PDB entry 7M1P | electron microscopy, 3.60 A resolution | chain A

== Chain A ==
Name: Retinal-specific phospholipid-transporting ATPase ABCA4
Organism: Homo sapiens
Notes: EC 7.6.2.1
UniProt: P78363 (ABCA4_HUMAN); numbering as in UniProt (aligned over 1-2273)
Chain sequence (2273 residues; each row starts with the number of its first residue):
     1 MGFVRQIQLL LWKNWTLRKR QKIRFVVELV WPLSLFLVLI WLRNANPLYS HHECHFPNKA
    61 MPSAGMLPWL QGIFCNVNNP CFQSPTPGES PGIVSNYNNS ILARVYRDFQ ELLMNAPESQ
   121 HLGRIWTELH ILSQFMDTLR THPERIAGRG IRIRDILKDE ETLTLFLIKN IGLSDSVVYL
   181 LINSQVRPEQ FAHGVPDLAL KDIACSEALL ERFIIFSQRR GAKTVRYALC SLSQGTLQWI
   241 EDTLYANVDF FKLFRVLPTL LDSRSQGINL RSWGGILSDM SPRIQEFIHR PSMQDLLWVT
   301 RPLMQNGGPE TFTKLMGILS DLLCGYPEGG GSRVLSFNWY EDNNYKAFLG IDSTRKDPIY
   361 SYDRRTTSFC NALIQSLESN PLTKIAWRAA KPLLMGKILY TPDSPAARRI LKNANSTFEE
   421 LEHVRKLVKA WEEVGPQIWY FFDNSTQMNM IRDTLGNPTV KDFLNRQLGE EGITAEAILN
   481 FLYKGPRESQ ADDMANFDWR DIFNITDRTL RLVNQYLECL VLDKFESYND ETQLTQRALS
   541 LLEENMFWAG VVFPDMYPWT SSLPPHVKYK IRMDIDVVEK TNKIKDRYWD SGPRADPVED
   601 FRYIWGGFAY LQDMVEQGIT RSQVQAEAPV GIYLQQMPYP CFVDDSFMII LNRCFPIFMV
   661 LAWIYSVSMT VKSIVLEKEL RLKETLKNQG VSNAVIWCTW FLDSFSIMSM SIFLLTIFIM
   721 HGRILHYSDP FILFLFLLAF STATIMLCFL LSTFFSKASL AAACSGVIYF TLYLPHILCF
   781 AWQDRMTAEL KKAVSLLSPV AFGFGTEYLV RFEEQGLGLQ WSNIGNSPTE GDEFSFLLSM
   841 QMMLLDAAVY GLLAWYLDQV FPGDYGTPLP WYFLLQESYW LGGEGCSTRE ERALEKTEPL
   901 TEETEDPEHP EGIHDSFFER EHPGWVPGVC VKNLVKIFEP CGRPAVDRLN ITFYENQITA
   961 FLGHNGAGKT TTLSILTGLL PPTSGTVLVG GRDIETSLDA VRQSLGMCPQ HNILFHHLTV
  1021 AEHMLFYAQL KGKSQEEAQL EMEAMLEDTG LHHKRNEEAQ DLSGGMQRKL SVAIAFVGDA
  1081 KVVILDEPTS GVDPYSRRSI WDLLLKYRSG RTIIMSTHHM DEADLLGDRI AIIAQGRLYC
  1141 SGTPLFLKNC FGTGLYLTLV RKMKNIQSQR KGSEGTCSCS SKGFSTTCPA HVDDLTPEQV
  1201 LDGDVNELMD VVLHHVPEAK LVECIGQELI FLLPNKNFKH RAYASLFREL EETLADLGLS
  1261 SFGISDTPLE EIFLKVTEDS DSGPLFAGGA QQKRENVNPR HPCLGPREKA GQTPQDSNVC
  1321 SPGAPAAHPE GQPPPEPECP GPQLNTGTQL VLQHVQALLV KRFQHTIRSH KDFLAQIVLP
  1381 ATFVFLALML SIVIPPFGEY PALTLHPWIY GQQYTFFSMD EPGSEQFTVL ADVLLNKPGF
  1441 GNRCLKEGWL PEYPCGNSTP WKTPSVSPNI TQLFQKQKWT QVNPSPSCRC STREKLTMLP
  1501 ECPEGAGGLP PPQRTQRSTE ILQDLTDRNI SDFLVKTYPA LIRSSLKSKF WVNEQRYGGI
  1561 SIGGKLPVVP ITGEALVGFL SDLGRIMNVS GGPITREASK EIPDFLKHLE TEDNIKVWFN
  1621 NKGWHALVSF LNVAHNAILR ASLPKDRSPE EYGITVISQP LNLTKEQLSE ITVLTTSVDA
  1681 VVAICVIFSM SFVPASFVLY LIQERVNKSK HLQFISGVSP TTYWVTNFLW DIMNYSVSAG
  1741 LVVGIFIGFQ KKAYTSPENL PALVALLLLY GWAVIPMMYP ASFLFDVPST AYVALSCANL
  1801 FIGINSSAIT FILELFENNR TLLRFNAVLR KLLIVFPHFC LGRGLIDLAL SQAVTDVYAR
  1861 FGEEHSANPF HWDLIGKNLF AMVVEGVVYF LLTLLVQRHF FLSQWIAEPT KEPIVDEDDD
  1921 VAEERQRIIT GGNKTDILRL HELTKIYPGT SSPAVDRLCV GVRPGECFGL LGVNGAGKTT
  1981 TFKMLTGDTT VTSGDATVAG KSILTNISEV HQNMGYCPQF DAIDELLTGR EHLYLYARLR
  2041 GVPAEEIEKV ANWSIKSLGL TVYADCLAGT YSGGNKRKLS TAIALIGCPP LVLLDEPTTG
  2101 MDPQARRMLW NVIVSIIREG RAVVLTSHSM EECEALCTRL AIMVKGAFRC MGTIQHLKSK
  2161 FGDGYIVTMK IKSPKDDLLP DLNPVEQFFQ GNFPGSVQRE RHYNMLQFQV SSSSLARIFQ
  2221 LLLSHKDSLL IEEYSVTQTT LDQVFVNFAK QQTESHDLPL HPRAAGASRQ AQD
Not modelled in the structure: 1-3, 152-157, 189-270, 490-493, 874-928, 937-948, 1151-1153, 1161-1203, 1278-1347, 1816, 1899-1906, 1921-1933, 2162-2164, 2172-2180, 2251-2273
Cystine bridges: C54-C81, C75-C324, C370-C519, C641-C1490, C1488-C1502
Glycans and other covalent adducts: N-acetylglucosamine (NAG) linked to N98, N415, N504, N1588, N1662; glycan linked to N1529
UniProt features mapped onto this chain:
  - region: V2244 to A2249 (Essential for ATP binding and ATPase activity)
  - binding site (Mg(2+)): S336, N338, T970, T1979
  - binding site (an N-all-trans-retinylidenephosphatidylethanolamine): R587, R653
  - binding site (ATP): F938, G966, K969, T971, Q1010, K1054, G1064, G1065, H1118, N1974, G1975, K1978, T1979, T1980, G2073
  - site: K1309 (Cleavage)
  - modified residue: T901 (Phosphothreonine), S1185 (Phosphoserine), T1313 (Phosphothreonine), S1317 (Phosphoserine)
  - glycosylation (N-linked (GlcNAc...) asparagine): N98, N415, N444, N504, N1469, N1529, N1588, N1662
  - natural variant: L11 (L11P: In FFM), K13 to W15 (deletion: In STGD1), N14 (N14K: In STGD1; uncertain significance), R18 (R18P: In STGD1; uncertain significance; R18W: In STGD1), Q21 to D2273 (deletion: In STGD1; uncertain significance), R24 (R24H: In STGD1; uncertain significance), E53 to D2273 (deletion: In CORD3; uncertain significance), C54 (C54Y: In STGD1), H55 (H55R: In CORD3; uncertain significance), N58 (N58K: In STGD1), A60 (A60E: In STGD1; A60T: In STGD1; A60V: In STGD1), S63 (S63P: In CORD3; uncertain significance), 314 further natural variant entries in UniProt
  - mutagenesis: Y345 (Y345A: Loss of N-Ret-PE-stimulated ATPase activity. No effect on basal ATPase activity; Y345C: Loss of N-Ret-PE-stimulated ATPase activity. No effect on basal ATPase activity ...), R587 (R587A: Loss of N-Ret-PE-stimulated ATPase activity. No effect on basal ATPase activity. Decreased N-retinylidene-phosphatidylethanolamine flippase activity ...), G863 (Reduced retinal-stimulated ATP hydrolysis), P940 (P940R: Decreases 11-cis-Retinal binding affinity by 50%), N965 (N965A: No significant effect on basal ATPase activity. Decreased N-Ret-PE-stimulated ATPase activity; N965D/K: Decreased N-Ret-PE binding to 50%-63% of wild-type values ...), G966 (G966D: Abolishes basal and retinal-stimulated ATP hydrolysis), K969 (K969M: Abolishes basal and retinal-stimulated ATP hydrolysis; K969M: Inhibits ATPase activity; when associated with M-1978. Decreases translocase activity; when associated with M-1978 ...), E1087 (E1087Q: Severely decreased basal ATPase activity and loss of N-Ret-PE-stimulated ATPase activity. Does not affect protein folding; when associated with Q-2096 ...), C1502 (C1502R: Moderately decreased protein abundance. Moderately decreased ATPase activity. Moderately decreased phospholipid translocase activity), Q1703 (Q1703K: Decreased solubility. Loss of cytoplasmic vesicle localization. Severely decreased basal and N-Ret-PE-induced ATPase activity ...), H1838 (H1838R: Severely decreases solubility. Loss of cytoplasmic vesicle localization. Decreases basal ATPase activity below 50%. Severe decrease of N-Ret-PE-induced stimulation in ATPase activity ...), N1974 (N1974D/K/Y: Decreased basal ATPase activity and loss of N-Ret-PE-stimulated ATPase activity; N1974D: Decreased N-Ret-PE binding to 25% of wild-type values ...), 6 further mutagenesis entries in UniProt
What the authors report for this chain:
  - post-translational modification sites: N98, N415, N444, N504, N1469, N1529, N1588, N1662
  - disease-associated variants - C54Y, C75G, C519R, C641S, C1455R, C1490Y (citing earlier work)
  - disease-associated variants - W339G, Y345C, R653C: unchanged expression
  - mutagenesis - Y345A, R587A: unchanged expression
  - specificity-determining residues: F348, R587, L1674 (by similarity / conservation)
  - disease-associated variants - W339G, Y345C, R653C: abolished catalytic activity on ATR
  - mutagenesis - R587A: decreased catalytic activity on ATR
  - mutagenesis - Y345A: abolished catalytic activity on ATR
  - disease-associated variants - T716M, C764Y: decreased binding to N-Ret-PE (citing earlier work)

== Overview ==
Covalently linked N-acetylglucosamine: at N98, N415, N504, N1588 and N1662. Curated annotation (UniProt) lists
4 Mg2+-binding residues, N-all-trans-retinylidenephosphatidylethanolamine-binding residues R587 and R653, 15
ATP-binding residues and 18 mutagenesis sites. From the paper: W339G, Y345C and R653C, among others, abolish
catalytic activity on ATR; specificity determinants F348, R587 and L1674; 7 substitutions were tested in all.
Chain A is Retinal-specific phospholipid-transporting ATPase ABCA4 (Homo sapiens); the structure, Human ABCA4
structure in the unbound state, was determined by electron microscopy together with 7M1Q from the same study.
